6JNX - chains C and N of the 11 polymer chains in the assembly; structure by electron microscopy, 4.08 A resolution (low resolution: residue-level contacts below are approximate; hydrogen-bond / salt-bridge calls are withheld).

# Chain C
Protein: DNA-directed RNA polymerase subunit beta
From: Escherichia coli K-12
Notes: EC 2.7.7.6
Reference sequence: P0A8V2 (RPOB_ECOLI); numbering as in UniProt (aligned over 1-1342)
Amino-acid sequence (1342 residues; numbered 1 to 1342; the number before each row is that of its first residue):
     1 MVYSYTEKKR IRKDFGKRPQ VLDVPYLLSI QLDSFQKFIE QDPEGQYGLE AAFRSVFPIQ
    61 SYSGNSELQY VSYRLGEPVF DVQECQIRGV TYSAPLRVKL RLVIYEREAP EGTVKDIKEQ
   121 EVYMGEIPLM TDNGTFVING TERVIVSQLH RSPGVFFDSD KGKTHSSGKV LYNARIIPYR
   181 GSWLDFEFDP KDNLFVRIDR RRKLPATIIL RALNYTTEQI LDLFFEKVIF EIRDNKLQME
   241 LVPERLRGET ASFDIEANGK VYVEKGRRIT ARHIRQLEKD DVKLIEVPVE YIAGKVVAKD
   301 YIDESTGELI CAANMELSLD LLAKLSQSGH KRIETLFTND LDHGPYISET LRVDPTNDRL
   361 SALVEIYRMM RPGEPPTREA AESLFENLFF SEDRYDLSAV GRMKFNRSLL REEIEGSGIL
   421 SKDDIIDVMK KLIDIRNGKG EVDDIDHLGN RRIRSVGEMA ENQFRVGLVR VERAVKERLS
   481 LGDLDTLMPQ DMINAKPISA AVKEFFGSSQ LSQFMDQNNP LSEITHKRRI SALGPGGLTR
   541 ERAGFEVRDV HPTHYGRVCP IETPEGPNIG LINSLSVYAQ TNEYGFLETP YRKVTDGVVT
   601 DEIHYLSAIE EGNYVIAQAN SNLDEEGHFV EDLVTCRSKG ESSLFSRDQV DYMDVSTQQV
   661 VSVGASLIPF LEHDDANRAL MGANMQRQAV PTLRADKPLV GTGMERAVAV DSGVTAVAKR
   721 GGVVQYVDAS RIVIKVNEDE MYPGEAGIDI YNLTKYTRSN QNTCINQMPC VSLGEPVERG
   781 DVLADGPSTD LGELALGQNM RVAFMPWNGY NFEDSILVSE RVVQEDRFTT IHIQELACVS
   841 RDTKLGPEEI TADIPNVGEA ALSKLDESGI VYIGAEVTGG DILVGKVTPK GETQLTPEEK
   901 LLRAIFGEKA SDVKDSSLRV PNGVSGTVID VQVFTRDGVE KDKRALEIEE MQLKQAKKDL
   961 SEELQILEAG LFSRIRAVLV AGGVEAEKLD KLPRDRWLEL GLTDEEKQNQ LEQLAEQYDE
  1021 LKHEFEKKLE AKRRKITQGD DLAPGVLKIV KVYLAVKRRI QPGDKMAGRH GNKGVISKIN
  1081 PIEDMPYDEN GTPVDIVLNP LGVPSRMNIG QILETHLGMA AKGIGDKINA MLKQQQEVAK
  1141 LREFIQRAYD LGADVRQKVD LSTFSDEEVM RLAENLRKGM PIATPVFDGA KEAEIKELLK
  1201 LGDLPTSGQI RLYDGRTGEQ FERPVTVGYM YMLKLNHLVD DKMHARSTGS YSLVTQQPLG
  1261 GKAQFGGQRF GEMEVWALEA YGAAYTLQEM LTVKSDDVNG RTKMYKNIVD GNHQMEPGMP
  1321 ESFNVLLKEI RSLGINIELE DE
Unresolved in the structure: 1, 1342
Swiss-Prot annotation at these positions:
  - modified residue (N6-acetyllysine): Lys1022, Lys1200
  - mutagenesis: Ile561 (I561S: Resistant to antibiotics salinamide A and B), Ile569 (I569S: Resistant to antibiotics salinamide A and B), Ala665 (A665E: Resistant to antibiotics salinamide A and B), Asp675 (D675A/G: Resistant to antibiotics salinamide A and B), Asn677 (N677H/K: Resistant to antibiotics salinamide A and B), Leu680 (L680M: Resistant to antibiotics salinamide A and B), Glu813 (E813K: Disrupts the enzyme's active center)

# Chain N
Molecule: 63-nt DNA strand
Sequence (63 nucleotides; row label = number of the first residue in the row):
     3 CATCATTGAG CAAATGAGCA ACACTATTCG CATAAGGTGG GAGTAGTGAG TCTTAAGTTG
    63 CAA

# How chain C and chain N interact
Contacting residue pairs (16; chain C residue first):
  Arg151(C) - DG48(N)
  Lys163(C) - DA51(N)
  Arg175(C) - DG48(N)
  Trp183(C) - DA47(N)
  Asp199(C) - DA47(N)
  Arg200(C) - DA47(N)
  Arg200(C) - DG48(N)
  Arg371(C) - DG43(N)
  Arg371(C) - DA44(N)
  Ile445(C) - DG48(N)
  Arg473(C) - DG43(N)
  Leu481(C) - DG39(N)
  Leu538(C) - DG48(N)
  Thr539(C) - DT49(N)
  Arg542(C) - DT49(N)
  Val547(C) - DG48(N)
Other interface residues (no listed pair), chain C (17 interface residues in all): Gly181, Arg201, Arg451
Other interface residues (no listed pair), chain N (9 interface residues in all): DG42, DG45

# In short
Chain C and chain N form an interface of 17 and 9 residues respectively. UniProt lists 7 mutagenesis sites on
chain C.
Chain C is DNA-directed RNA polymerase subunit beta (Escherichia coli K-12) and chain N is a 63-nt DNA strand;
the structure, Cryo-EM structure of a Q-engaged arrested complex, was determined by electron microscopy
together with 6JNY from the same study.
